1I95 - chains A and H of the 21 polymer chains in the assembly; structure by X-ray diffraction, 4.50 A resolution (low resolution: residue-level contacts below are approximate; hydrogen-bond / salt-bridge calls are withheld).

== Chain A ==
Molecule: 16S RRNA
Organism: Thermus thermophilus
Sequence (1514 nucleotides; numbered 2 to 1515; the number before each row is that of its first residue):
     2 UGUUGGAGAG UUUGAUCCUG GCUCAGGGUG AACGCUGGCG GCGUGCCUAA GACAUGCAAG
    62 UCGUGCGGGC CGCGGGGUUU UACUCCGUGG UCAGCGGCGG ACGGGUGAGU AACGCGUGGG
   122 UGACCUACCC GGAAGAGGGG GACAACCCGG GGAAACUCGG GCUAAUCCCC CAUGUGGACC
   182 CGCCCCUUGG GGUGUGUCCA AAGGGCUUUG CCCGCUUCCG GAUGGGCCCG CGUCCCAUCA
   242 GCUAGUUGGU GGGGUAAUGG CCCACCAAGG CGACGACGGG UAGCCGGUCU GAGAGGAUGG
   302 CCGGCCACAG GGGCACUGAG ACACGGGCCC CACUCCUACG GGAGGCAGCA GUUAGGAAUC
   362 UUCCGCAAUG GGCGCAAGCC UGACGGAGCG ACGCCGCUUG GAGGAAGAAG CCCUUCGGGG
   422 UGUAAACUCC UGAACCCGGG ACGAAACCCC CGACGAGGGG ACUGACGGUA CCGGGGUAAU
   482 AGCGCCGGCC AACUCCGUGC CAGCAGCCGC GGUAAUACGG AGGGCGCGAG CGUUACCCGG
   542 AUUCACUGGG CGUAAAGGGC GUGUAGGCGG CCUGGGGCGU CCCAUGUGAA AGACCACGGC
   602 UCAACCGUGG GGGAGCGUGG GAUACGCUCA GGCUAGACGG UGGGAGAGGG UGGUGGAAUU
   662 CCCGGAGUAG CGGUGAAAUG CGCAGAUACC GGGAGGAACG CCGAUGGCGA AGGCAGCCAC
   722 CUGGUCCACC CGUGACGCUG AGGCGCGAAA GCGUGGGGAG CAAACCGGAU UAGAUACCCG
   782 GGUAGUCCAC GCCCUAAACG AUGCGCGCUA GGUCUCUGGG UCUCCUGGGG GCCGAAGCUA
   842 ACGCGUUAAG CGCGCCGCCU GGGGAGUACG GCCGCAAGGC UGAAACUCAA AGGAAUUGAC
   902 GGGGGCCCGC ACAAGCGGUG GAGCAUGUGG UUUAAUUCGA AGCAACGCGA AGAACCUUAC
   962 CAGGCCUUGA CAUGCUAGGG AACCCGGGUG AAAGCCUGGG GUGCCCCGCG AGGGGAGCCC
  1022 UAGCACAGGU GCUGCAUGGC CGUCGUCAGC UCGUGCCGUG AGGUGUUGGG UUAAGUCCCG
  1082 CAACGAGCGC AACCCCCGCC GUUAGUUGCC AGCGGUUCGG CCGGGCACUC UAACGGGACU
  1142 GCCCGCGAAA GCGGGAGGAA GGAGGGGACG ACGUCUGGUC AGCAUGGCCC UUACGGCCUG
  1202 GGCGACACAC GUGCUACAAU GCCCACUACA AAGCGAUGCC ACCCGGCAAC GGGGAGCUAA
  1262 UCGCAAAAAG GUGGGCCCAG UUCGGAUUGG GGUCUGCAAC CCGACCCCAU GAAGCCGGAA
  1322 UCGCUAGUAA UCGCGGAUCA GCCAUGCCGC GGUGAAUACG UUCCCGGGCC UUGUACACAC
  1382 CGCCCGUCAC GCCAUGGGAG CGGGCUCUAC CCGAAGUCGC CGGGAGCCUA CGGGCAGGCG
  1442 CCGAGGGUAG GGCCCGUGAC UGGGGCGAAG UCGUAACAAG GUAGCUGUAC CGGAAGGUGC
  1502 GGCUGGAUCA CCUC
Ion coordination: Mg2+ site 1 near G21 (its only coordinating residue here); Mg2+ site 2 near C93 (its only coordinating residue here); Mg2+ site 3 near G190 (its only coordinating residue here); Mg2+ site 4 near U543 (its only coordinating residue here); Mg2+ site 5 near A555 (its only coordinating residue here); Mg2+ site 6 near A1164 (its only coordinating residue here); Mg2+ site 7 near C1513 (its only coordinating residue here)
Small-molecule neighbours: edeine b (EDE): U772, A773, G774, A775, G903, G1474, U1475, G1482
From the paper describing this entry:
  - conformationally variable residues (loop rearrangement): G693

== Chain H ==
Protein: 30S ribosomal protein S8
Organism: Thermus thermophilus
UniProtKB: P24319 (RS8_THETH); residues 1-138 here = UniProt positions 1-138
Amino-acid sequence (138 residues; each row starts with the number of its first residue):
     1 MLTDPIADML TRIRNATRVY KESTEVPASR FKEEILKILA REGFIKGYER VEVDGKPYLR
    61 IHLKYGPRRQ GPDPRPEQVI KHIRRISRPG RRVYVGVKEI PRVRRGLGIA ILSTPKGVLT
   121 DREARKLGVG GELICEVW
Small-molecule neighbours: octadecatungstenyl diphosphate (WO2): Arg-102, Arg-105, Gly-106, Arg-122

== Chain A / chain H interface ==
Residue-residue contacts (11):
  C569(A) with Gly-90(H)
  G570(A) with Pro-89(H)
  C573(A) with Ser-29(H); Arg-30(H)
  C582(A) with Gly-96(H); Val-129(H); Gly-130(H)
  C583(A) with Val-97(H)
  A625(A) with Pro-115(H)
  G637(A) with Met-1(H)
  C807(A) with Met-1(H)
Interface residues without a listed pair, chain A (17 interface residues in all): C572, U581, A623, U624, C809, G853, C854, G855, C856
Interface residues without a listed pair, chain H (18 interface residues in all): Leu-2, Asp-4, Ala-7, Arg-12, Arg-88, Ser-113, Gly-117, Gly-131

== Summary ==
17 residues of chain A face 18 of chain H across their interface. Bound to chain A: edeine b. Chain H binds
octadecatungstenyl diphosphate. The paper reports conformational variability at G693(A).
Here chain A is 16S RRNA and chain H is 30S ribosomal protein S8, both from Thermus thermophilus. Entry 1I95
(Crystal structure of the 30S ribosomal subunit from thermus thermophilus in complex with edeine) was
determined by X-ray diffraction together with 1I94, 1I96 and 1I97 from the same study.
